6OQS - chains H and G of the 22 polymer chains in the assembly; structure by electron microscopy, 3.30 A resolution.

# Chain H
Protein: ATP synthase epsilon chain
Organism: Escherichia coli
UniProt: A0A4V1DSB5 (A0A4V1DSB5_ECOLX); residues 0-138 here correspond to UniProt positions 1-139 (UniProt number = residue number + 1)
Sequence (139 residues; each row starts with the number of its first residue; numbering starts at 0):
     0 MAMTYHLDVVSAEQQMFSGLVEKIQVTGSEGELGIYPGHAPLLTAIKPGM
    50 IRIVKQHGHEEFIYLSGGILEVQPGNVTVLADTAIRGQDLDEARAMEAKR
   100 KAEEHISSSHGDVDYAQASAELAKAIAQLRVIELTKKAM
Disordered / not traced: 0-2

# Chain G
Protein: ATP synthase gamma chain
Organism: Escherichia coli
UniProt: J7RYJ3 (J7RYJ3_ECOLX); residues 0-286 here correspond to UniProt positions 1-287 (UniProt number = residue number + 1)
Sequence (287 residues; row label = number of the first residue in the row; numbering starts at 0):
     0 MAGAKDIRSKIASVQNTQKITKAMEMVAASKMRKSQDRMAASRPYAETMR
    50 KVIGHLAHGNLEYKHPYLEDRDVKRVGYLVVSTDRGLAGGLNINLFKKLL
   100 AEMKTWTDKGVQADLAMIGSKGVSFFNSVGGNVVAQVTGMGDNPSLSELI
   150 GPVKVMLQAYDEGRLDKLYIVSNKFINTMSQVPTISQLLPLPASDDDDLK
   200 HKSWDYLYEPDPKALLDTLLRRYVESQVYQGVVENLASEQAARMVAMKAA
   250 TDNGGSLIKELQLVYNKARQASITQELTEIVSGAAAV
Disordered / not traced: 0, 285-286
Differences from the reference sequence: conflict Ala87 (Cys88 in J7RYJ3), Ala112 (Cys113 in J7RYJ3)

# How chain H and chain G interact
Residue-residue contacts - 85 pairs, chain H then chain G:
  Val9(H) - Tyr44(G)
  Ser10(H) - Tyr44(G)
  Ala11(H) - Ser41(G)  hydrogen bond (backbone-side chain)
  Ala11(H) - Tyr44(G)
  Ala11(H) - Leu145(G)  hydrophobic
  Ala11(H) - Tyr228(G)
  Glu12(H) - Ala40(G)
  Glu12(H) - Ser41(G)
  Glu12(H) - Ser144(G)
  Glu12(H) - Leu145(G)  hydrogen bond (side chain-backbone)
  Glu12(H) - Tyr228(G)
  Pro40(H) - Trp203(G)  hydrophobic
  Pro40(H) - Asp204(G)
  Pro40(H) - Tyr205(G)
  Pro40(H) - Leu206(G)  hydrogen bond (backbone-backbone)
  Leu41(H) - Tyr205(G)
  Leu41(H) - Leu206(G)
  Leu41(H) - Glu208(G)
  Leu42(H) - Tyr205(G)  hydrophobic
  Leu42(H) - Leu206(G)  hydrogen bond (backbone-backbone)
  Leu42(H) - Tyr207(G)
  Leu42(H) - Glu208(G)  hydrogen bond (backbone-backbone)
  Leu42(H) - Leu214(G)
  Thr43(H) - Glu208(G)  hydrogen bond (side chain-backbone)
  Ala44(H) - Leu214(G)
  Ile68(H) - Thr217(G)
  Ile68(H) - Leu218(G)  hydrophobic
  Glu70(H) - Thr47(G)
  Glu70(H) - Val51(G)
  Glu70(H) - Tyr205(G)  hydrogen bond
  Gln72(H) - Trp203(G)
  Gln72(H) - Tyr205(G)
  Leu79(H) - Tyr44(G)
  Leu79(H) - Thr47(G)
  Leu79(H) - Met48(G)  hydrophobic
  Ala80(H) - Tyr44(G)
  Arg85(H) - Ile149(G)
  Arg85(H) - Arg221(G)
  Arg85(H) - Glu224(G)  salt bridge
  Gln87(H) - Lys153(G)
  Asp90(H) - Ile149(G)
  Asp90(H) - Lys153(G)
  Glu91(H) - Lys153(G)  salt bridge
  Glu91(H) - Gln157(G)  hydrogen bond
  Arg93(H) - Ser146(G)  hydrogen bond (side chain-backbone)
  Arg93(H) - Ile149(G)
  Ala94(H) - Lys153(G)
  Ala94(H) - Val154(G)  hydrophobic
  Ala97(H) - Ala134(G)
  Ala97(H) - Gln135(G)
  Lys98(H) - Val133(G)
  Lys98(H) - Val154(G)
  Lys98(H) - Gln157(G)
  Ala101(H) - Val133(G)
  Ala101(H) - Ala134(G)  hydrophobic
  Ala101(H) - Gln135(G)
  His104(H) - Asn126(G)
  Ile105(H) - Gln135(G)  hydrogen bond (backbone-side chain)
  Ser106(H) - Gln135(G)
  Ser106(H) - Thr137(G)
  Ser107(H) - Thr137(G)  hydrogen bond (backbone-side chain)
  Ser108(H) - Gly138(G)
  His109(H) - Asp83(G)
  His109(H) - Arg84(G)
  Asp111(H) - Lys30(G)  salt bridge
  Asp111(H) - Arg84(G)  salt bridge
  Tyr114(H) - Met23(G)  hydrophobic
  Tyr114(H) - Arg84(G)
  Tyr114(H) - Gly85(G)  hydrogen bond (side chain-backbone)
  Ala117(H) - Ile19(G)
  Ala117(H) - Met23(G)  hydrophobic
  Glu120(H) - Ile19(G)
  Leu121(H) - Thr16(G)
  Leu121(H) - Thr20(G)
  Ala124(H) - Asn15(G)
  Ala124(H) - Thr16(G)
  Gln127(H) - Lys9(G)
  Leu128(H) - Lys9(G)  hydrogen bond (backbone-side chain)
  Leu128(H) - Ser12(G)
  Leu128(H) - Val13(G)  hydrophobic
  Arg129(H) - Lys9(G)
  Val130(H) - Leu256(G)  hydrophobic
  Val130(H) - Leu260(G)  hydrophobic
  Leu133(H) - Lys9(G)
  Thr134(H) - Glu259(G)  hydrogen bond
Other interface residues (no listed pair), chain H (49 interface residues in all): Gln13, Glu29, Thr77, Thr82, Ala83, Lys100, Ile125, Ile131
Other interface residues (no listed pair), chain G (60 interface residues in all): Ala1, Ile6, Pro43, Leu86, Val122, Val132, Gly140, Asp141, Gly150, Pro151, His200, Pro209, Arg242, Val263

# In short
Chain H and chain G form an interface of 49 and 60 residues respectively; the contacts include 14 hydrogen
bonds and 4 salt bridges. Polar pairs include Arg85(H)-Glu224(G), Glu91(H)-Lys153(G) and Asp111(H)-Lys30(G).
Here chain H is ATP synthase epsilon chain and chain G is ATP synthase gamma chain, both from Escherichia
coli. Entry 6OQS (E. coli ATP synthase State 1b) was determined by electron microscopy (same publication as
6OQR, 6OQT, 6OQU, 6OQV, 6OQW, 6PQV and 3 further entries).
